PDB entry 8GJB | X-ray diffraction, 1.75 A resolution | chains A and B

# Chain A (and B)
Molecule: L-threonine 3-dehydrogenase
Organism: Trypanosoma cruzi
Notes: EC 1.1.1.103; chain B of this document is another copy of the same molecule, construct and numbering; everything in this record applies to it too
Reference sequence: Q4CU39 (Q4CU39_TRYCC); residues 1-332 here = UniProt positions 1-332
Sequence (366 residues; numbered -33 to 332; the number before each row is that of its first residue; numbers below 1 keep their minus sign (Met-33 is residue -33)):
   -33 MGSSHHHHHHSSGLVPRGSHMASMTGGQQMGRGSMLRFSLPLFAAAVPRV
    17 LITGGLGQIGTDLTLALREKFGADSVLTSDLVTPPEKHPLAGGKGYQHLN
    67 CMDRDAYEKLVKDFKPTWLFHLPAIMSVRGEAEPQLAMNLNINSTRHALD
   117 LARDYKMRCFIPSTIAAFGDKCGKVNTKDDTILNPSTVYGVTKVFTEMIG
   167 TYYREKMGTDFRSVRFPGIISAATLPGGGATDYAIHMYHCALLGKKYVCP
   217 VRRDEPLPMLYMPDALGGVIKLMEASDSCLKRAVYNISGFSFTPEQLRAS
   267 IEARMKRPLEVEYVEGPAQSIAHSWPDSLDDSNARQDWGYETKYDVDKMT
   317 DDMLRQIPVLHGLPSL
Unresolved in the structure: -33 to 12 (chain B: -33 to 10, 57-60, 332)
Differences from the reference sequence: initiating methionine (-33); expression tag (-32 to 0)
Bound ions: K+: Glu221, Pro222, Ala288, Trp291, Pro292, Asp293
Ligand contacts: NAD (nicotinamide-adenine-dinucleotide): Gly20, Leu22, Gly23, Gln24, Ile25, Gly26, Asp46, Leu47, Val48, Leu65, Asn66, Cys67, Met68, Leu88, Pro89, Ala90, Met92, Leu106, Pro128, Ser129, Thr130, Tyr155, Lys159, Phe182, Pro183, Gly184, Ile185
From the paper describing this entry:
  - catalytic residues: Thr130, Tyr155 (by similarity / conservation)
  - conformationally variable residues (loop rearrangement): Thr190 to Gly194
  - K+ coordination: Glu221, Pro222, Ala288, Trp291, Pro292, Asp293
  - contacts within the chain: Lys140-Asp293 (backbone contact), Asn142-Ser294 (hydrogen bond), Thr143-Ser294 (backbone contact), Glu221-His289, Lys140-His289
  - allosteric site: Lys140 to Thr143
  - mutagenesis - K140A, E221A (1000-fold), H289A, D293A (10-fold), S294A: decreased catalytic activity on K+

# Chain A / chain B interface
Residue-residue contacts (41):
  Glu97(A) with Tyr168(B), hydrogen bond
  Gln101(A) with Arg112(B), hydrogen bond; Asp116(B), hydrogen bond; Tyr169(B)
  Met104(A) with Arg112(B); Ile165(B), hydrophobic; Tyr169(B)
  Asn105(A) with Arg112(B), hydrogen bond
  Ile108(A) with Phe161(B), hydrophobic
  Arg112(A) with Gln101(B), hydrogen bond; Met104(B); Asn105(B), hydrogen bond
  Asp116(A) with Gln101(B), hydrogen bond
  Lys137(A) with Asp146(B), salt bridge
  Asp146(A) with Lys137(B), salt bridge; Ile148(B)
  Thr147(A) with Ile148(B)
  Ile148(A) with Asp146(B); Thr147(B)
  Leu149(A) with Met164(B)
  Ser152(A) with Tyr168(B); Lys172(B)
  Thr153(A) with Tyr168(B)
  Val154(A) with Tyr168(B)
  Val157(A) with Met164(B), hydrophobic; Ile165(B)
  Val160(A) with Met164(B), hydrophobic
  Phe161(A) with Ile108(B), hydrophobic
  Met164(A) with Leu149(B); Pro151(B); Val157(B), hydrophobic; Val160(B), hydrophobic
  Ile165(A) with Met104(B), hydrophobic; Val157(B)
  Tyr168(A) with Glu97(B), hydrogen bond; Ser152(B); Thr153(B); Val154(B)
  Tyr169(A) with Gln101(B); Met104(B)
  Met173(A) with Pro100(B), hydrophobic
Other interface residues (no listed pair), chain A (27 interface residues in all): Pro100, Pro151, Lys172, Arg248
Other interface residues (no listed pair), chain B (27 interface residues in all): Met173, Arg248

# Summary
The chain A/chain B interface involves 27 residues from each chain; the contacts include 8 hydrogen bonds and
2 salt bridges. Polar pairs include Lys137(A)-Asp146(B), Glu97(A)-Tyr168(B) and Gln101(A)-Arg112(B). From the
paper: catalytic residues Thr130(A) and Tyr155(A); K140A, E221A and H289A of chain A, among others, reduce
catalytic activity on K+; 5 substitutions were tested in all.
Chain A and chain B are both L-threonine 3-dehydrogenase (Trypanosoma cruzi); the structure, L-threonine
3-Dehydrogenase from Trypanosoma cruzi in complex with NAD and acetate, was determined by X-ray diffraction
(same publication as 8GIL).
